5KSU - chains B and C of the 3 polymer chains in the assembly; structure by X-ray diffraction, 2.73 A resolution.

[Chain B]
Molecule: MHC class II HLA-DQ-beta-1
Source organism: Homo sapiens
UniProt: O19712 (O19712_HUMAN); residues 1-198 here = UniProt positions 1-198
Sequence (204 residues; numbered 1 to 204; the number before each row is that of its first residue):
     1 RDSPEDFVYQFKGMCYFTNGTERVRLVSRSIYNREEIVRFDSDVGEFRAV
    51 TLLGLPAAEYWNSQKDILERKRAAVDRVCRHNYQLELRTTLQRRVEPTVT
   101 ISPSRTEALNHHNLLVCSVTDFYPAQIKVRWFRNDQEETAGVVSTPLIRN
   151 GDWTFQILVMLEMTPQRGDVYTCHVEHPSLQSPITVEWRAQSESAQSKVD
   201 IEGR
Not modelled in the structure: 1-2, 105-112, 191-204
Differences from the reference sequence: expression tag (199-204)
Cystine bridges: Cys15-Cys79, Cys117-Cys173
What the authors report for this chain:
  - conformationally variable residues (order/disorder transition): Arg105 to His112

[Chain C]
Molecule: HLA class II histocompatibility antigen gamma chain
Source organism: Homo sapiens
Sequence (15 residues; numbered -4 to 11; 1 number in that range is skipped by the numbering (no residue carries it; nothing is unmodelled there); the number before each row is that of its first residue; numbers below 1 keep their minus sign (Pro-4 is residue -4)):
    -4 PVSK
     1 MRMATPLLMQA
Not modelled in the structure: 11

[How chain B and chain C interact]
Contacting residue pairs - 25 pairs, chain B then chain C:
  Tyr9(B) - Met9(C)
  Phe11(B) - Ala4(C)
  Phe11(B) - Thr5(C)
  Phe11(B) - Pro6(C)
  Phe47(B) - Leu7(C)  hydrophobic
  Ala57(B) - Met9(C)  hydrophobic
  Tyr60(B) - Gln10(C)
  Trp61(B) - Leu7(C)
  Trp61(B) - Leu8(C)  hydrogen bond (side chain-backbone)
  Trp61(B) - Met9(C)  hydrophobic
  Ile67(B) - Leu7(C)  hydrophobic
  Lys71(B) - Thr5(C)  hydrogen bond (side chain-backbone)
  Arg77(B) - Arg2(C)  hydrogen bond (backbone-side chain)
  Arg77(B) - Met3(C)  hydrogen bond (side chain-backbone)
  Val78(B) - Arg2(C)
  Val78(B) - Met3(C)
  Val78(B) - Ala4(C)
  His81(B) - Lys-1(C)  hydrogen bond (side chain-backbone)
  His81(B) - Arg2(C)  hydrogen bond
  Asn82(B) - Met1(C)
  Asn82(B) - Arg2(C)  hydrogen bond (side chain-backbone)
  Leu85(B) - Ser-2(C)
  Leu85(B) - Lys-1(C)
  Leu85(B) - Met1(C)  hydrophobic
  Arg88(B) - Ser-2(C)
Other interface residues (no listed pair), chain B (17 interface residues in all): Gly13, Ile37, Glu86

[Summary]
The interface between chain B and chain C involves 17 residues on one side and 12 on the other, with 7
hydrogen bonds. Among the polar pairs are Trp61(B)-Leu8(C), Lys71(B)-Thr5(C) and Arg77(B)-Arg2(C). The paper
reports conformational variability at Arg105(B).
Here chain B is MHC class II HLA-DQ-beta-1 and chain C is HLA class II histocompatibility antigen gamma chain,
both from Homo sapiens. Entry 5KSU (Crystal structure of HLA-DQ2.5-CLIP1 at 2.73 resolution) was determined by
X-ray diffraction, deposited together with 5KSV.
